Entry 7LBX (X-ray diffraction, 2.70 A resolution); this record covers chains B and F of the 6 polymer chains in the assembly.

# Chain B
Molecule: Transcription factor A, mitochondrial
Organism: Homo sapiens
Reference sequence: Q00059 (TFAM_HUMAN); numbering as in UniProt (aligned over 43-246)
Amino-acid sequence (204 residues; each row starts with the number of its first residue):
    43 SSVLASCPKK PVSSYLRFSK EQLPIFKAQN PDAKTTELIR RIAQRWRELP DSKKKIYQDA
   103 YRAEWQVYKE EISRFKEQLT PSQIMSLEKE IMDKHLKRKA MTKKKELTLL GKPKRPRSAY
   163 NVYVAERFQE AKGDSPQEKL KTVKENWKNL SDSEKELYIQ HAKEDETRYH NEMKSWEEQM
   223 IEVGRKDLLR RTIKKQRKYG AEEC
Unresolved in the structure: 43, 233-246
Swiss-Prot annotation at these positions:
  - DNA-binding region: Pro50 to Lys118 (HMG box 1), Pro155 to Glu219 (HMG box 2)
  - site (Intercalates between bases and promotes DNA bending): Leu58, Leu182
  - modified residue: Ser55 (Phosphoserine), Ser56 (Phosphoserine), Ser61 (Phosphoserine), Thr122 (Phosphothreonine), Ser160 (Phosphoserine), Ser193 (Phosphoserine), Ser195 (Phosphoserine)
From the paper describing this entry:
  - binding site for the 22-nt DNA strand: Tyr57, Leu58, Ser61, Pro178, Leu182
  - specificity-determining residues: Ser61, Pro178

# Chain F
Molecule: 22-nt DNA strand
Sequence (22 nucleotides; each row starts with the number of its first residue):
     1 TTAGTTGGGG GGTGACTGTT AA

# Chain B / chain F interface
Pairs across the interface - 51 pairs, chain B then chain F:
  Ser55(B) - DT19(F)  base contact
  Ser55(B) - DT20(F)  hydrogen bond to the sugar
  Ser56(B) - DT20(F)  sugar contact
  Tyr57(B) - DG18(F)  hydrogen bond to the base
  Tyr57(B) - DT19(F)  sugar contact
  Tyr57(B) - DT20(F)  sugar contact
  Leu58(B) - DT19(F)  base contact
  Ser61(B) - DG18(F)  hydrogen bond to the base
  Thr78(B) - DC16(F)  base contact
  Thr78(B) - DT17(F)  sugar contact
  Ile81(B) - DT17(F)  base contact
  Ile81(B) - DG18(F)  base contact
  Arg82(B) - DT17(F)  phosphate contact
  Arg82(B) - DG18(F)  phosphate contact
  Ala85(B) - DG18(F)  phosphate contact
  Trp88(B) - DT19(F)  hydrogen bond to the phosphate
  Trp88(B) - DT20(F)  hydrogen bond to the phosphate
  Arg89(B) - DG18(F)  hydrogen bond to the phosphate
  Arg89(B) - DT19(F)  salt bridge to the phosphate
  Gln100(B) - DA21(F)  hydrogen bond to the phosphate
  Tyr103(B) - DA21(F)  sugar contact
  Tyr103(B) - DA22(F)  hydrogen bond to the phosphate
  Trp107(B) - DA22(F)  sugar contact
  Lys139(B) - DG12(F)  phosphate contact
  Lys139(B) - DT13(F)  salt bridge to the phosphate
  Arg140(B) - DG14(F)  salt bridge to the phosphate
  Met143(B) - DG12(F)  base contact
  Met143(B) - DT13(F)  sugar contact
  Met143(B) - DG14(F)  sugar contact
  Thr144(B) - DG14(F)  phosphate contact
  Thr144(B) - DA15(F)  phosphate contact
  Lys146(B) - DG4(F)  salt bridge to the phosphate
  Lys147(B) - DG14(F)  sugar contact
  Lys156(B) - DT5(F)  salt bridge to the phosphate
  Lys156(B) - DT6(F)  salt bridge to the phosphate
  Arg157(B) - DG4(F)  hydrogen bond to the phosphate
  Arg157(B) - DT5(F)  hydrogen bond to the phosphate
  Arg159(B) - DT5(F)  phosphate contact
  Arg159(B) - DT6(F)  salt bridge to the phosphate
  Asn163(B) - DT5(F)  hydrogen bond to the base
  Asn163(B) - DT6(F)  hydrogen bond to the base
  Val166(B) - DT6(F)  sugar contact
  Ala167(B) - DT6(F)  phosphate contact
  Phe170(B) - DG7(F)  sugar contact
  Phe170(B) - DG8(F)  sugar contact
  Pro178(B) - DG7(F)  hydrogen bond to the base
  Pro178(B) - DG8(F)  sugar contact
  Pro178(B) - DG9(F)  sugar contact
  Gln179(B) - DG7(F)  base contact
  Gln179(B) - DG8(F)  base contact
  Leu182(B) - DG7(F)  base contact
Interface residues without a listed pair, chain B (34 interface residues in all): Lys52, Thr77, Lys96, Tyr162

# Overview
34 residues of chain B face 17 of chain F across their interface, with 13 hydrogen bonds and 7 salt bridges.
Polar contacts include Tyr57(B)-DG18(F), Ser61(B)-DG18(F) and Asn163(B)-DT5(F). From the paper: a binding site
for the 22-nt DNA strand at Tyr57(B), Leu58(B) and Ser61(B) among others; specificity determinants Ser61(B)
and Pro178(B).
Chain B is Transcription factor A, mitochondrial (Homo sapiens) and chain F is a 22-nt DNA strand; the
structure, Crystal structure of TFAM (mitochondrial transcription factor A) in complex with LSP, was
determined by X-ray diffraction (same publication as 7LBW).
